Entry 3PUP (X-ray diffraction, 2.99 A resolution); this record covers chain A.

Chain A:
Name: Glycogen synthase kinase-3 beta
Source organism: Homo sapiens
Notes: EC 2.7.11.26
UniProtKB: P49841 (GSK3B_HUMAN); numbering as in UniProt (aligned over 1-420)
Sequence (420 residues; numbered 1 to 420; the number before each row is that of its first residue):
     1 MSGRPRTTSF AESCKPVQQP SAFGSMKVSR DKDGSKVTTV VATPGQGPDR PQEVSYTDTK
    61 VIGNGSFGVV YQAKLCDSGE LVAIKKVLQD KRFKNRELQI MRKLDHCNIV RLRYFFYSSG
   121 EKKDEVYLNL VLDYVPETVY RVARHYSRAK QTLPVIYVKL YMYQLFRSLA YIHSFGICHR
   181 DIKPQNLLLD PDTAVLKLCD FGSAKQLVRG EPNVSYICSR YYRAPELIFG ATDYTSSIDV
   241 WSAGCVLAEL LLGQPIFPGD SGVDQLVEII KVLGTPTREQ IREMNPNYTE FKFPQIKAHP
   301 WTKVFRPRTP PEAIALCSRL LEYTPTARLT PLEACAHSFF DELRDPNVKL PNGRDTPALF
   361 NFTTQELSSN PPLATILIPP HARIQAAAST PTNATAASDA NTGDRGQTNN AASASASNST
Not modelled in the structure: 1-34, 120, 290, 383-420
Swiss-Prot annotation at these positions:
  - active site: D181 (Proton acceptor)
  - binding site (ATP): I62 to V70, K85
  - modified residue: S9 (Phosphoserine), Y216 (Phosphotyrosine), S389 (Phosphoserine), T390 (Phosphothreonine), T402 (Phosphothreonine)
  - lipidation: C14 (S-palmitoyl cysteine)
  - mutagenesis: S9 (S9A: Loss of phosphorylation; abolished inhibition of activity, leading to constitutively active), C14 (C14A: Significantly reduced palmitoylation), K85 to K86 (Abolished serine/threonine-protein kinase activity), R96 (R96A: Prevents the phosphorylation of phosphate-primed glycogen synthase), L128 (L128A: Abolishes activity toward AXIN1)
Small-molecule neighbours: Ruthenium octasporine (OS1): I62, G63, F67, V70, A83, K85, V110, L132, D133, Y134, V135, P136, E137, T138, K183, Q185, N186, L188, C199, D200

Overview:
Bound to chain A: Ruthenium octasporine. From UniProt: active-site residue D181, 10 ATP-binding residues and 6
mutagenesis sites.
Chain A is Glycogen synthase kinase-3 beta (Homo sapiens); the structure, Structure of Glycogen Synthase
Kinase 3 beta (GSK3B) in complex with a ruthenium octasporine ligand (OS1), was determined by X-ray
diffraction (same publication as 2YAK).
